PDB entry 9H0H | X-ray diffraction, 1.66 A resolution | chains A and B

Chain A:
Molecule: Abscisic acid receptor PYL1
Source organism: Citrus sinensis
Reference sequence: A0A067E666 (A0A067E666_CITSI); residues 1-209 here = UniProt positions 1-209
Chain sequence (209 residues; row label = number of the first residue in the row):
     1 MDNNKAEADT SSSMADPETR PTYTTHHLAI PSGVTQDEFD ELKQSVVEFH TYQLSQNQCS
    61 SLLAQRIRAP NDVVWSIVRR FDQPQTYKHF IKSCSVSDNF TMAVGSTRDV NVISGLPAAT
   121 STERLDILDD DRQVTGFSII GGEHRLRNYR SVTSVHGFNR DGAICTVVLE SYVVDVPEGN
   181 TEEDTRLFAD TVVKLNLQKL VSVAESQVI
Not modelled in the structure: 1-21, 208-209
Differences from the reference sequence: conflict Asp-2 (Asn in A0A067E666)

Chain B:
Molecule: Protein phosphatase 2C 16
Source organism: Arabidopsis thaliana
Notes: EC 3.1.3.16
Reference sequence: Q9CAJ0 (P2C16_ARATH); numbering as in UniProt (aligned over 180-511)
Chain sequence (332 residues; numbered 180 to 511; the number before each row is that of its first residue):
   180 SVYELDCIPL WGVVSIQGNR SEMEDAFAVS PHFLKLPIKM LMGDHEGMSP SLTHLTGHFF
   240 GVYDGHGGHK VADYCRDRLH FALAEEIERI KDELCKRNTG EGRQVQWDKV FTSCFLTVDG
   300 EIEGKIGRAV VGSSDKVLEA VASETVGSTA VVALVCSSHI VVSNCGDSRA VLFRGKEAMP
   360 LSVDHKPDRE DEYARIENAG GKVIQWQGAR VFGVLAMSRS IGDRYLKPYV IPEPEVTFMP
   420 RSREDECLIL ASDGLWDVMN NQEVCEIARR RILMWHKKNG APPLAERGKG IDPACQAAAD
   480 YLSMLALQKG SKDNISIIVI DLKAQRKFKT RT
Not modelled in the structure: 180-185, 222-232, 271-282, 309-313, 506-511
Differences from the reference sequence: conflict Val-192 (Thr in Q9CAJ0)
Swiss-Prot annotation at these positions:
  - binding site (Mn(2+)): Asp-243, Gly-244, Asp-432, Asp-492
  - site: Trp-385 (Lock)

Interface between chain A and chain B:
Residue-residue contacts - 39 pairs, chain A then chain B:
  His-89(A) with Ser-322(B); Thr-324(B), hydrogen bond (backbone-side chain)
  Phe-90(A) with Thr-324(B); Tyr-404(B), hydrophobic
  Lys-92(A) with Ser-200(B), hydrogen bond; Glu-201(B)
  Ile-113(A) with Gly-246(B); Thr-324(B)
  Ser-114(A) with Glu-203(B), hydrogen bond; His-245(B); Gly-246(B), hydrogen bond (side chain-backbone); Gly-247(B)
  Gly-115(A) with Arg-389(B), hydrogen bond (backbone-side chain); Val-393(B)
  Leu-116(A) with Arg-389(B); Val-393(B), hydrophobic
  Pro-117(A) with Trp-385(B); Gln-386(B); Arg-389(B); Gly-392(B); Val-393(B)
  Arg-145(A) with Trp-385(B)
  Pro-177(A) with Trp-385(B), hydrophobic
  Asn-180(A) with Ile-383(B); Gln-384(B), hydrogen bond (side chain-backbone); Trp-385(B)
  Asp-184(A) with Ile-383(B)
  Thr-185(A) with Trp-385(B)
  Leu-187(A) with Lys-381(B); Ile-383(B), hydrophobic; Phe-391(B), hydrophobic
  Phe-188(A) with Trp-385(B), hydrophobic; Phe-391(B); Gly-392(B); Val-393(B), hydrophobic
  Thr-191(A) with Phe-391(B)
  Leu-195(A) with Glu-323(B); Thr-324(B); Tyr-404(B), hydrophobic
Interface residues without a listed pair, chain A (18 interface residues in all): Leu-146

Overview:
18 residues of chain A and 19 residues of chain B are in contact; the contacts include 6 hydrogen bonds. Among
the polar pairs are His-89(A)/Thr-324(B), Lys-92(A)/Ser-200(B) and Ser-114(A)/Glu-203(B). Curated annotation
(UniProt) lists 4 Mn2+-binding residues on chain B.
Chain A is Abscisic acid receptor PYL1 (Citrus sinensis) and chain B is Protein phosphatase 2C 16 (Arabidopsis
thaliana); the structure, X-RAY CRYSTAL STRUCTURE OF THE CsPYL1-OPABACTIN-HAB1 TERNARY COMPLEX, was determined
by X-ray diffraction, deposited together with 9H0I and 9H0J.
